Entry 6FTT (X-ray diffraction, 2.29 A resolution); this record covers chains C and H of the 8 polymer chains in the assembly.

[Chain C]
Name: ATP phosphoribosyltransferase regulatory subunit
Organism: Psychrobacter arcticus 273-4
UniProt: Q4FTX3 (HISZ_PSYA2); residues 1-387 here = UniProt positions 1-387
Sequence (388 residues; numbered 0 to 387; the number before each row is that of its first residue; numbering starts at 0):
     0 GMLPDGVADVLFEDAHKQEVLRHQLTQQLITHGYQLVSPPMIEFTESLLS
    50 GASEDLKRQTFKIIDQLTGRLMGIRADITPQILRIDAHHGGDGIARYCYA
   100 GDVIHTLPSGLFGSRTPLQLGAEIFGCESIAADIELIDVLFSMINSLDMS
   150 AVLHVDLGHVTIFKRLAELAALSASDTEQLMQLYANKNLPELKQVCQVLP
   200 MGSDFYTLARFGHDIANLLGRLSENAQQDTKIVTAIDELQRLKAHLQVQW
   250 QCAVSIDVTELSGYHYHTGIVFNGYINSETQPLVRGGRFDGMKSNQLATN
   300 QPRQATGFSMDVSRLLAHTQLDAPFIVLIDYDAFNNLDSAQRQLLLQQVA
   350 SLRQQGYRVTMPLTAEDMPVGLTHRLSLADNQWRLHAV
Disordered / not traced: 292-300
Differences from the reference sequence: expression tag (0)
Bound ions: Mg2+: Asp76, Thr78

[Chain H]
Name: ATP phosphoribosyltransferase
Organism: Psychrobacter arcticus 273-4
Notes: EC 2.4.2.17
UniProt: Q4FQF7 (HIS1_PSYA2); residue numbers follow UniProt; this construct covers 1-231
Sequence (232 residues; numbered 0 to 231; the number before each row is that of its first residue; numbering starts at 0):
     0 GMTEVTNSLPTSGLLNEANDEFLGLTLALSKGRILEETMPLLRAAGVELL
    50 EDPEASRKLIFPTSNPNVRVLILRASDVPTYVEHGAADFGVAGKDVLLEH
   100 GANHVYELLDLKIAQCKLMTAGVKDAPLPNRRLRIATKYVNVARAYFASQ
   150 GQQVDVIKLYGSMELAPLVGLGDLIVDVVDTGNTLRANGLEARDHICDVS
   200 SRLIVNQVSYKRKFALLEPILDSFKNSINSTS
Disordered / not traced: 0-20, 229-231
Differences from the reference sequence: expression tag (0)
Small-molecule neighbours: 1-O-pyrophosphono-5-O-phosphono-ribose (PRP; 1-O-pyrophosphono-5-O-phosphono-alpha-D-ribofuranose): Glu163, Asp176, Val177, Val178, Asp179, Thr180, Gly181, Asn182, Thr183
From the paper describing this entry:
  - binding site for 1-O-pyrophosphono-5-O-phosphono-ribose: Glu163
  - catalytic residues: Arg56 (proposed by the authors, not directly observed)
  - mutagenesis - R56A (6-fold): decreased catalytic activity on in the presence of PaHisZ

[How chain C and chain H interact]
Pairs across the interface (22):
  Ser108(C) - His103(H)
  Leu110(C) - Glu82(H)
  Leu110(C) - His103(H)
  Phe111(C) - His83(H)
  Ala184(C) - Tyr105(H)
  Asn185(C) - Val104(H)
  Asn185(C) - Tyr105(H)
  Asn185(C) - Glu106(H)  hydrogen bond (side chain-backbone)
  Asn185(C) - Leu107(H)
  Lys186(C) - Tyr105(H)
  Lys186(C) - Leu107(H)
  Lys186(C) - Tyr209(H)
  Lys186(C) - Lys210(H)
  Asn187(C) - Glu106(H)
  Asn187(C) - Leu107(H)
  Pro189(C) - Leu107(H)
  Pro189(C) - Leu108(H)  hydrophobic
  Pro189(C) - Lys224(H)
  Ser277(C) - Val207(H)
  Ser277(C) - Arg211(H)  hydrogen bond
  Thr279(C) - Gln206(H)
  Thr279(C) - Val207(H)
Also at the interface, not in a pair above, chain C (14 interface residues in all): Gly109, Leu188, Glu190, Asn276
Also at the interface, not in a pair above, chain H (15 interface residues in all): Asp109

[Summary]
14 residues of chain C and 15 residues of chain H are in contact, with 2 hydrogen bonds. Among the polar pairs
are Asn185(C)-Glu106(H) and Ser277(C)-Arg211(H). Bound to chain H: 1-O-pyrophosphono-5-O-phosphono-ribose. The
paper reports the catalytic residue Arg56(H); R56A of chain H reduces catalytic activity on in the presence of
PaHisZ.
Chain C is ATP phosphoribosyltransferase regulatory subunit and chain H is ATP phosphoribosyltransferase, both
from Psychrobacter arcticus 273-4; the structure, ATP phosphoribosyltransferase (HisZG ATPPRT) from
Psychrobacter arcticus in complex with PRPP, was determined by X-ray diffraction together with 6FU2, 6FU7 and
6FUA from the same study.
